PDB entry 7N6D | X-ray diffraction, 2.30 A resolution | chains A and C of the 3 polymer chains in the assembly

Chain A:
Molecule: MHC class I antigen
Organism: Homo sapiens
UniProtKB: Q861F7 (Q861F7_HUMAN); residue numbers follow UniProt; this construct covers 1-278
Chain sequence (278 residues; row label = number of the first residue in the row):
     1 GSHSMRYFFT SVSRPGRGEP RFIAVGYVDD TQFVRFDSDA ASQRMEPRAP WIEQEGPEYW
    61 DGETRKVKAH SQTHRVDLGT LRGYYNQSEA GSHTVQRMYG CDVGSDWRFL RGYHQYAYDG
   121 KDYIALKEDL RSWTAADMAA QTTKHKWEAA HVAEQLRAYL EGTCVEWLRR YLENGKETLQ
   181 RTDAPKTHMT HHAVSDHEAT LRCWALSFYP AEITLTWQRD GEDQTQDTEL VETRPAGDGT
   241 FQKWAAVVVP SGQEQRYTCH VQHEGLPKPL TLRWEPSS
Unresolved in the structure: 276-278
Cystine bridges: Cys101-Cys164, Cys203-Cys259

Chain C:
Molecule: Spike protein S1
Notes: fragment: epitope YLQPRTFLL
UniProtKB: P0DTC2 (SPIKE_SARS2); residues 1-9 here correspond to UniProt positions 269-277 (UniProt number = residue number + 268)
Chain sequence (9 residues; row label = number of the first residue in the row):
     1 YLQPRTFLL

Chain A / chain C interface:
Residue-residue contacts (45):
  Met5(A) - Tyr1(C)
  Tyr7(A) - Tyr1(C)  hydrogen bond (side chain-backbone)
  Tyr7(A) - Leu2(C)  hydrophobic
  Phe9(A) - Leu2(C)  hydrophobic
  Met45(A) - Leu2(C)  hydrophobic
  Glu63(A) - Tyr1(C)
  Glu63(A) - Leu2(C)  hydrogen bond (side chain-backbone)
  Lys66(A) - Tyr1(C)
  Lys66(A) - Leu2(C)  hydrogen bond (side chain-backbone)
  Lys66(A) - Gln3(C)
  Lys66(A) - Pro4(C)
  Val67(A) - Leu2(C)
  His70(A) - Gln3(C)
  Thr73(A) - Thr6(C)
  Thr73(A) - Phe7(C)
  Thr73(A) - Leu8(C)
  Val76(A) - Leu8(C)  hydrophobic
  Asp77(A) - Leu8(C)
  Asp77(A) - Leu9(C)  hydrogen bond (side chain-backbone)
  Thr80(A) - Leu9(C)
  Leu81(A) - Leu9(C)  hydrophobic
  Tyr84(A) - Leu9(C)  hydrogen bond (side chain-backbone)
  Arg97(A) - Gln3(C)
  Tyr99(A) - Leu2(C)
  Tyr99(A) - Gln3(C)  hydrogen bond (side chain-backbone)
  His114(A) - Gln3(C)  hydrogen bond
  Tyr116(A) - Phe7(C)
  Tyr116(A) - Leu9(C)  hydrophobic
  Tyr123(A) - Leu9(C)  hydrophobic
  Thr143(A) - Leu9(C)  hydrogen bond (side chain-backbone)
  Lys146(A) - Leu8(C)  hydrogen bond (side chain-backbone)
  Lys146(A) - Leu9(C)
  Trp147(A) - Leu8(C)  hydrogen bond (side chain-backbone)
  Trp147(A) - Leu9(C)  hydrophobic
  Val152(A) - Phe7(C)  hydrophobic
  Gln155(A) - Arg5(C)  hydrogen bond
  Gln155(A) - Phe7(C)
  Leu156(A) - Gln3(C)
  Leu156(A) - Phe7(C)  hydrophobic
  Tyr159(A) - Tyr1(C)  hydrogen bond (side chain-backbone)
  Tyr159(A) - Leu2(C)
  Tyr159(A) - Gln3(C)
  Thr163(A) - Tyr1(C)
  Trp167(A) - Tyr1(C)
  Tyr171(A) - Tyr1(C)  hydrogen bond (side chain-backbone)
Also at the interface, not in a pair above, chain A (32 interface residues in all): Tyr59, Ala69, Ile124
Interface features reported in the paper:
  - residue pairs: Lys66(A)-Tyr1(C), Thr73(A)-Thr6(C), Arg97(A)-Gln3(C), His114(A)-Gln3(C) (hydrogen bond), Lys146(A)-Leu9(C), Gln155(A)-Arg5(C), Trp167(A)-Tyr1(C) (pi stacking)

Summary:
The interface between chain A and chain C involves 32 residues on one side and 9 on the other, with 13
hydrogen bonds. Among the polar pairs are Tyr7(A)-Tyr1(C), Glu63(A)-Leu2(C) and Lys66(A)-Leu2(C). The paper
describes contacts between Lys66(A) and Tyr1(C), Thr73(A) and Thr6(C) and Arg97(A) and Gln3(C) among others; a
hydrogen bond between His114(A) and Gln3(C); pi stacking between Trp167(A) and Tyr1(C).
Here chain A is MHC class I antigen (Homo sapiens) and chain C is Spike protein S1. Entry 7N6D (HLA peptide
complex) was determined by X-ray diffraction together with 7N6E from the same study.
